1Q7Y - chains A and 2 of the 31 polymer chains in the assembly; structure by X-ray diffraction, 3.20 A resolution.

# Chain A
Molecule: 23S ribosomal RNA
From: Haloarcula marismortui
Sequence (2922 nucleotides; row label = number of the first residue in the row):
     2 UUGGCUACUA UGCCAGCUGG UGGAUUGCUC GGCUCAGGCG CUGAUGAAGG ACGUGCCAAG
    62 CUGCGAUAAG CCAUGGGGAG CCGCACGGAG GCGAAGAACC AUGGAUUUCC GAAUGAGAAU
   122 CUCUCUAACA AUUGCUUCGC GCAAUGAGGA ACCCCGAGAA CUGAAACAUC UCAGUAUCGG
   182 GAGGAACAGA AAACGCAAUG UGAUGUCGUU AGUAACCGCG AGUGAACGCG AUACAGCCCA
   242 AACCGAAGCC CUCACGGGCA AUGUGGUGUC AGGGCUACCU CUCAUCAGCC GACCGUCUCG
   302 ACGAAGUCUC UUGGAACAGA GCGUGAUACA GGGUGACAAC CCCGUACUCG AGACCAGUAC
   362 GACGUGCGGU AGUGCCAGAG UAGCGGGGGU UGGAUAUCCC UCGCGAAUAA CGCAGGCAUC
   422 GACUGCGAAG GCUAAACACA ACCUGAGACC GAUAGUGAAC AAGUAGUGUG AACGAACGCU
   482 GCAAAGUACC CUCAGAAGGG AGGCGAAAUA GAGCAUGAAA UCAGUUGGCG AUCGAGCGAC
   542 AGGGCAUACA AGGUCCCUCG ACGAAUGACC GACGCGCGAG CGUCCAGUAA GACUCACGGG
   602 AAGCCGAUGU UCUGUCGUAC GUUUUGAAAA ACGAGCCAGG GAGUGUGUCU GCAUGGCAAG
   662 UCUAACCGGA GUAUCCGGGG AGGCACAGGG AAACCGACAU GGCCGCAGGG CUUUGCCCGA
   722 GGGCCGCCGU CUUCAAGGGC GGGGAGCCAU GUGGACACGA CCCGAAUCCG GACGAUCUAC
   782 GCAUGGACAA GAUGAAGCGU GCCGAAAGGC ACGUGGAAGU CUGUUAGAGU UGGUGUCCUA
   842 CAAUACCCUC UCGUGAUCUA UGUGUAGGGG UGAAAGGCCC AUCGAGUCCG GCAACAGCUG
   902 GUUCCAAUCG AAACAUGUCG AAGCAUGACC UCCGCCGAGG UAGUCUGUGA GGUAGAGCGA
   962 CCGAUUGGUG UGUCCGCCUC CGAGAGGAGU CGGCACACCU GUCAAACUCC AAACUUACAG
  1022 ACGCCGUUUG ACGCGGGGAU UCCGGUGCGC GGGGUAAGCC UGUGUACCAG GAGGGGAACA
  1082 ACCCAGAGAU AGGUUAAGGU CCCCAAGUGU GGAUUAAGUG UAAUCCUCUG AAGGUGGUCU
  1142 CGAGCCCUAG ACAGCCGGGA GGUGAGCUUA GAAGCAGCUA CCCUCUAAGA AAAGCGUAAC
  1202 AGCUUACCGG CCGAGGUUUG AGGCGCCCAA AAUGAUCGGG ACUCAAAUCC ACCACCGAGA
  1262 CCUGUCCGUA CCACUCAUAC UGGUAAUCGA GUAGAUUGGC GCUCUAAUUG GAUGGAAGUA
  1322 GGGGUGAAAA CUCCUAUGGA CCGAUUAGUG ACGAAAAUCC UGGCCAUAGU AGCAGCGAUA
  1382 GUCGGGUGAG AACCCCGACG GCCUAAUGGA UAAGGGUUCC UCAGCACUGC UGAUCAGCUG
  1442 AGGGUUAGCC GGUCCUAAGU CAUACCGCAA CUCGACUAUG ACGAAAUGGG AAACGGGUUA
  1502 AUAUUCCCGU GCCACUAUGC AGUGAAAGUU GACGCCCUGG GGUCGAUCAC GCUGGGCAUU
  1562 CGCCCAGUCG AACCGUCCAA CUCCGUGGAA GCCGUAAUGG CAGGAAGCGG ACGAACGGCG
  1622 GCAUAGGGAA ACGUGAUUCA ACCUGGGGCC CAUGAAAAGA CGAGCAUAGU GUCCGUACCG
  1682 AGAACCGACA CAGGUGUCCA UGGCGGCGAA AGCCAAGGCC UGUCGGGAGC AACCAACGUU
  1742 AGGGAAUUCG GCAAGUUAGU CCCGUACCUU CGGAAGAAGG GAUGCCUGCU CCGGAACGGA
  1802 GCAGGUCGCA GUGACUCGGA AGCUCGGACU GUCUAGUAAC AACAUAGGUG ACCGCAAAUC
  1862 CGCAAGGACU CGUACGGUCA CUGAAUCCUG CCCAGUGCAG GUAUCUGAAC ACCUCGUACA
  1922 AGAGGACGAA GGACCUGUCA ACGGCGGGGG UAACUAUGAC CCUCUUAAGG UAGCGUAGUA
  1982 CCUUGCCGCA UCAGUAGCGG CUUGCAUGAA UGGAUUAACC AGAGCUUCAC UGUCCCAACG
  2042 UUGGGCCCGG UGAACUGUAC AUUCCAGUGC GGAGUCUGGA GACACCCAGG GGGAAGCGAA
  2102 GACCCUAUGG AGCUUUACUG CAGGCUGUCG CUGAGACGUG GUCGCCGAUG UGCAGCAUAG
  2162 GUAGGAGACA CUACACAGGU ACCCGCGCUA GCGGGCCACC GAGUCAACAG UGAAAUACUA
  2222 CCCGUCGGUG ACUGCGACUC UCACUCCGGG AGGAGGACAC CGAUAGCCGG GCAGUUUGAC
  2282 UGGGGCGGUA CGCGCUCGAA AAGAUAUCGA GCGCGCCCUA UGGCUAUCUC AGCCGGGACA
  2342 GAGACCCGGC GAAGAGUGCA AGAGCAAAAG AUAGCUUGAC AGUGUUCUUC CCAACGAGGA
  2402 ACGCUGACGC GAAAGCGUGG UCUAGCGAAC CAAUUAGCCU GCUUGAUGCG GGCAAUUGAU
  2462 GACAGAAAAG CUACCCUAGG GAUAACAGAG UCGUCACUCG CAAGAGCACA UAUCGACCGA
  2522 GUGGCUUGCU ACCUCGAUGU CGGUUCCCUC CAUCCUGCCC GUGCAGAAGC GGGCAAGGGU
  2582 GAGGUUGUUC GCCUAUUAAA GGAGGUCGUG AGCUGGGUUU AGACCGUCGU GAGACAGGUC
  2642 GGCUGCUAUC UACUGGGUGU GUAAUGGUGU CUGACAAGAA CGACCGUAUA GUACGAGAGG
  2702 AACUACGGUU GGUGGCCACU GGUGUACCGG UUGUUCGAGA GAGCACGUGC CGGGUAGCCA
  2762 CGCCACACGG GGUAAGAGCU GAACGCAUCU AAGCUCGAAA CCCACUUGGA AAAGAGACAC
  2822 CGCCGAGGUC CCGCGUACAA GACGCGGUCG AUAGACUCGG GGUGUGCGCG UCGAGGUAAC
  2882 GAGACGUUAA GCCCACGAGC ACUAACAGAC CAAAGCCAUC AU
Unresolved in the structure: 2-9, 126-127, 715, 971-998, 1560, 1952-1963, 2137-2236, 2339-2343, 2665-2666, 2915-2923
Metal / ion sites: Mg2+ site 1 near G28 (its only coordinating residue here); Na+ site 1 near C40 (its only coordinating residue here); Na+ site 2 near A45 (its only coordinating residue here); Na+ site 3: G56, A59, G61; Na+ site 4: G66, U108; Mg2+ site 2 near U115 (its only coordinating residue here); Na+ site 5 near C141 (its only coordinating residue here); Mg2+ site 3: C162, U2276; Na+ site 6: A165, A166, A167; Mg2+ site 4: A166, G219; Mg2+ site 5 near C168 (its only coordinating residue here); Na+ site 7: U170, C218, G221; 2 more K+ sites not listed; 75 more Mg2+ sites not listed; 64 more Na+ sites not listed
Small-molecule neighbours: puromycin (PUY): G2102, A2486, C2487, G2540, U2541, C2542, G2588, G2618, U2619, U2620, A2637
Reported in the primary citation:
  - binding site for CCdA-P-Puromycin: G2284, G2285
  - catalytic residues: A2486 (proposed by the authors, not directly observed)

# Chain 2
Protein: 50S ribosomal protein L37e
From: Haloarcula marismortui
UniProtKB: P32410 (RL37_HALMA); numbering as in UniProt (aligned over 1-56)
Sequence (56 residues; each row starts with the number of its first residue):
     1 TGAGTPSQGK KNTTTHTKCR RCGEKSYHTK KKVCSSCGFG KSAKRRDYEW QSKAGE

# Interface between chain A and chain 2
Pairs across the interface (121; chain A residue first):
  A49(A) with Arg45(2), base contact
  G50(A) with Arg21(2), hydrogen bond to the base; Arg45(2), sugar contact
  G51(A) with Cys22(2), hydrogen bond to the sugar; Gly23(2), hydrogen bond to the sugar
  A52(A) with Lys18(2), salt bridge to the phosphate
  C111(A) with Arg20(2), hydrogen bond to the sugar
  G112(A) with Arg20(2), salt bridge to the phosphate; Arg21(2), phosphate contact; Phe39(2), phosphate contact
  A113(A) with Arg21(2), salt bridge to the phosphate; Phe39(2), phosphate contact; Ala43(2), phosphate contact
  A119(A) with Arg20(2), hydrogen bond to the base
  A120(A) with Thr17(2), base contact; Lys18(2), hydrogen bond to the sugar; Arg20(2), salt bridge to the phosphate; Tyr27(2), hydrogen bond to the phosphate; Thr29(2), hydrogen bond to the base; Lys32(2), salt bridge to the phosphate
  U121(A) with Lys18(2), base contact; Cys19(2), base contact; Arg20(2), hydrogen bond to the base; Gly23(2), base contact
  A148(A) with Ala43(2), sugar contact; Lys44(2), salt bridge to the phosphate; Arg45(2), phosphate contact
  G149(A) with Lys44(2), phosphate contact; Arg45(2), hydrogen bond to the phosphate
  A177(A) with Ala54(2), phosphate contact
  U178(A) with Glu49(2), phosphate contact; Trp50(2), phosphate contact; Ala54(2), phosphate contact
  C179(A) with Tyr48(2), phosphate contact; Glu49(2), hydrogen bond to the phosphate
  G181(A) with Lys44(2), salt bridge to the phosphate
  G182(A) with Lys44(2), salt bridge to the phosphate
  U470(A) with Thr15(2), sugar contact; His16(2), sugar contact; Lys25(2), phosphate contact
  G471(A) with His16(2), hydrogen bond to the sugar; Lys25(2), salt bridge to the phosphate; Ser26(2), phosphate contact; Ser35(2), hydrogen bond to the sugar
  A472(A) with Ser26(2), hydrogen bond to the phosphate; Ser35(2), sugar contact; Ser36(2), phosphate contact; Arg46(2), hydrogen bond to the sugar; Trp50(2), sugar contact
  A473(A) with Ser36(2), phosphate contact; Arg46(2), salt bridge to the phosphate; Gln51(2), hydrogen bond to the phosphate
  G771(A) with Trp50(2), base contact
  G772(A) with Tyr48(2), sugar contact; Trp50(2), hydrogen bond to the sugar
  A773(A) with Arg46(2), hydrogen bond to the sugar; Tyr48(2), phosphate contact; Trp50(2), sugar contact
  C774(A) with Ser35(2), phosphate contact; Arg46(2), salt bridge to the phosphate
  G775(A) with His16(2), salt bridge to the phosphate; His28(2), salt bridge to the phosphate; Ser35(2), phosphate contact
  A776(A) with His28(2), salt bridge to the phosphate; Lys31(2), salt bridge to the phosphate
  U777(A) with Lys11(2), base contact; Asn12(2), hydrogen bond to the base; Thr13(2), hydrogen bond to the base; Thr15(2), base contact
  C778(A) with Ser7(2), hydrogen bond to the sugar; Lys11(2), sugar contact
  U779(A) with Lys10(2), salt bridge to the phosphate
  A843(A) with Thr5(2), sugar contact
  U845(A) with Gly2(2), sugar contact; Gly4(2), phosphate contact; Thr5(2), hydrogen bond to the phosphate
  A846(A) with Pro6(2), phosphate contact
  U862(A) with Asn12(2), phosphate contact
  G863(A) with Lys30(2), salt bridge to the phosphate
  U864(A) with Lys30(2), salt bridge to the phosphate
  C881(A) with Lys11(2), hydrogen bond to the base
  A882(A) with Ala3(2), sugar contact; Gly4(2), sugar contact; Thr5(2), base contact
  C890(A) with Trp50(2), hydrogen bond to the sugar
  G891(A) with Trp50(2), sugar contact; Ser52(2), sugar contact; Lys53(2), salt bridge to the phosphate; Ala54(2), phosphate contact
  G892(A) with Lys53(2), salt bridge to the phosphate; Ala54(2), hydrogen bond to the phosphate
  C893(A) with Lys53(2), hydrogen bond to the phosphate
  A894(A) with Lys53(2), salt bridge to the phosphate
  A1414(A) with Asn12(2), hydrogen bond to the sugar
  G1415(A) with Asn12(2), sugar contact; Thr14(2), hydrogen bond to the phosphate
  U1473(A) with Lys41(2), hydrogen bond to the base; Ser42(2), sugar contact; Lys44(2), base contact
  C1474(A) with Lys41(2), phosphate contact
  C1687(A) with Gln8(2), hydrogen bond to the sugar; Gly9(2), hydrogen bond to the base; Lys11(2), sugar contact
  G1688(A) with Thr5(2), sugar contact; Gln8(2), sugar contact
  G1694(A) with Thr5(2), hydrogen bond to the base; Pro6(2), sugar contact; Gly9(2), base contact
  G1695(A) with Pro6(2), hydrogen bond to the sugar; Gly9(2), hydrogen bond to the base; Lys10(2), sugar contact
  U1696(A) with Gly9(2), sugar contact; Lys10(2), sugar contact
  A1836(A) with Thr1(2), hydrogen bond to the sugar; Gly2(2), sugar contact; Ala3(2), hydrogen bond to the sugar; Ser7(2), base contact
  G1837(A) with Thr1(2), hydrogen bond to the phosphate; Gly2(2), base contact; Ala3(2), hydrogen bond to the base; Gly4(2), hydrogen bond to the base
Interface residues without a listed pair, chain A (61 interface residues in all): A114, A152, G830, A844, A861, U883, A1413
Interface residues without a listed pair, chain 2 (48 interface residues in all): Glu56

# Overview
61 residues of chain A face 48 of chain 2 across their interface; the contacts include 39 hydrogen bonds and
21 salt bridges. Polar contacts include G50(A)-Arg21(2), A119(A)-Arg20(2) and A120(A)-Thr29(2). Chain A binds
puromycin. From the paper: the catalytic residue A2486(A); a binding site for CCdA-P-Puromycin at G2284(A) and
G2285(A).
Chain A is 23S ribosomal RNA and chain 2 is 50S ribosomal protein L37e, both from Haloarcula marismortui; the
structure, Crystal Structure of CCdAP-Puromycin bound at the Peptidyl transferase center of the 50S ribosomal
subunit, was determined by X-ray diffraction, deposited together with 1Q81, 1Q82, 1Q86 and 1M90.
